Entry 4YVW (X-ray diffraction, 3.80 A resolution); this record covers chains H and C of the 15 polymer chains in the assembly.

# Chain H
Protein: Capsid protein VP3
Source organism: Enterovirus A71
UniProt: F6KTB0 (F6KTB0_9ENTO); residues 1-242 here correspond to UniProt positions 324-565 (UniProt number = residue number + 323)
Chain sequence (242 residues; numbered 1 to 242; the number before each row is that of its first residue):
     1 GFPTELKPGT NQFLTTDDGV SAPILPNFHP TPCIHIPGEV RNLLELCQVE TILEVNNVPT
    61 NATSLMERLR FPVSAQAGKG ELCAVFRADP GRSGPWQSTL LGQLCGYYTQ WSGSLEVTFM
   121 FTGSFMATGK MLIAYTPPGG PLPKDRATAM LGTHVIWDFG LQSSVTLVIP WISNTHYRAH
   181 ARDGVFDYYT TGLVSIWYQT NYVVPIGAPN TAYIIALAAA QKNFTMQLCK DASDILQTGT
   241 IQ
Unresolved in the structure: 177-188, 237-242
Sequence notes: engineered mutation Gln227 (Lys550 in F6KTB0)

# Chain C
Protein: Capsid protein VP0
Source organism: Enterovirus A71
UniProt: F6KTB0 (F6KTB0_9ENTO); residues -68 to 254 here correspond to UniProt positions 1-323 (UniProt number = residue number + 69)
Chain sequence (323 residues; numbered -68 to 254; the number before each row is that of its first residue; numbers below 1 keep their minus sign (Met-68 is residue -68)):
   -68 MGSQVSTQRS GSHENSNSAT EGSTINYTTI NYYKDSYAAT AGKQSLKQDP DKFANPVKDI
    -8 FTEMAAPLKS PSAEACGYSD RVAQLTIGNS TITTQEAANI IVGYGEWPSY CSDSDATAVD
    52 KPTRPDVSVN RFYTLDTKLW EKSSKGWYWK FPDVLTETGV FGQNAQFHYL YRSGFCIHVQ
   112 CNASKFHQGA LLVAVLPEYV IGTVAGGTGT EDSHPPYKQT QPGADGFELQ HPYVLDAGIP
   172 ISQLTVCPHQ WINLRTNNCA TIIVPYINAL PFDSALNHCN FGLLVVPISP LDYDQGATPV
   232 IPITITLAPM CSEFAGLRQA VTQ
Unresolved in the structure: -68 to 15, 251-254
From the paper describing this entry:
  - conformationally variable residues: Gly93 to Leu101, Val110 to Tyr130, Leu201 to Gly227

# Interface between chain H and chain C
Residue-residue contacts (11; chain H residue first):
  Tyr135(H) - Arg249(C)  hydrogen bond (backbone-side chain)
  Thr136(H) - Arg249(C)  hydrogen bond
  Pro137(H) - Leu248(C)  hydrophobic
  Pro141(H) - Arg249(C)
  Pro143(H) - Arg249(C)
  Leu151(H) - Leu248(C)
  Leu151(H) - Arg249(C)
  Leu151(H) - Gln250(C)
  Pro170(H) - Asp51(C)
  Trp171(H) - Ala47(C)
  Trp171(H) - Thr48(C)
Also at the interface, not in a pair above, chain H (11 interface residues in all): Ser114, Leu142, Gly152
Also at the interface, not in a pair above, chain C (9 interface residues in all): Ala49, Val50, Tyr100

# In short
11 residues of chain H face 9 of chain C across their interface; the contacts include 2 hydrogen bonds. Polar
pairs include Tyr135(H)-Arg249(C) and Thr136(H)-Arg249(C). The paper reports conformational variability at
Gly93(C), Val110(C) and Leu201(C).
Here chain H is Capsid protein VP3 and chain C is Capsid protein VP0, both from Enterovirus A71. Entry 4YVW
(crystal structure of an enterovirus 71/coxsackievirus A16 chimeric virus-like particle) was determined by
X-ray diffraction, deposited together with 4YVS.
